8HML - chains A and B of the 4 polymer chains in the assembly; structure by X-ray diffraction, 2.95 A resolution.

# Chain A
Molecule: DNA-binding response OmpR family regulator
From: Saccharopolyspora erythraea NRRL 2338
UniProt: A4FQD5 (A4FQD5_SACEN); residues 124-256 here = UniProt positions 124-256
Sequence (143 residues; numbered 113 to 256; 1 number in that range is skipped by the numbering (no residue carries it; nothing is unmodelled there); the number before each row is that of its first residue):
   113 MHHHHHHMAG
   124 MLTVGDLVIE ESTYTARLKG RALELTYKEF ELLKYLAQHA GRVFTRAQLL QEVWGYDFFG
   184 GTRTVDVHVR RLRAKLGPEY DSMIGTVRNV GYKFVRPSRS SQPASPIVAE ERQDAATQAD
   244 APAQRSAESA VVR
Not modelled in the structure: 113-119, 180-182, 222-256
Differences from the reference sequence: initiating methionine (113); expression tag (114-121)
What the authors report for this chain:
  - binding site for the 20-nt DNA strand: T149, K151, W177, G184, T187, H191, R194
  - binding site for the 20-nt DNA strand: R169, R193, R196, T209, R211, N212, Y215

# Chain B
Molecule: DNA-binding response OmpR family regulator
From: Saccharopolyspora erythraea NRRL 2338
UniProt: A4FQD5 (A4FQD5_SACEN); residue numbers follow UniProt; this construct covers 123-256
Sequence (143 residues; numbered 114 to 256; the number before each row is that of its first residue):
   114 MHHHHHHMAG MLTVGDLVIE ESTYTARLKG RALELTYKEF ELLKYLAQHA GRVFTRAQLL
   174 QEVWGYDFFG GTRTVDVHVR RLRAKLGPEY DSMIGTVRNV GYKFVRPSRS SQPASPIVAE
   234 ERQDAATQAD APAQRSAESA VVR
Not modelled in the structure: 114-126, 222-256
Differences from the reference sequence: initiating methionine (114); expression tag (115-122)
What the authors report for this chain:
  - binding site for the 20-nt DNA strand: T149, K151, W177, G184, T187, H191, R194
  - binding site for the 20-nt DNA strand: R169, R193, R196, T209, R211, N212, Y215

# How chain A and chain B interact
Pairs across the interface (8; chain A residue first):
  S135(A) - R165(B)
  S135(A) - V166(B)
  T136(A) - G164(B)  hydrogen bond (side chain-backbone)
  T136(A) - K216(B)
  Y137(A) - V166(B)  hydrophobic
  Y137(A) - V213(B)
  Y150(A) - N212(B)
  Y150(A) - V213(B)  hydrophobic
Also at the interface, not in a pair above, chain A (5 interface residues in all): T138
Also at the interface, not in a pair above, chain B (8 interface residues in all): V210, R211

# In short
5 residues of chain A face 8 of chain B across their interface, with 1 hydrogen bond. Its one hydrogen-bonded
contact is T136(A)-G164(B). From the paper: a binding site for the 20-nt DNA strand at T149(A), K151(A) and
T149(B) among others.
Both chains are DNA-binding response OmpR family regulator (Saccharopolyspora erythraea NRRL 2338). Entry 8HML
(Co-crystal structure of the C terminal DNA binding domain of Saccharopolyspora erythraea GlnR in complex with
...) was determined by X-ray diffraction together with 8HIH from the same study.
